4IN5 - chains L and H of the 3 polymer chains in the assembly; structure by X-ray diffraction, 2.20 A resolution.

[Chain L]
Protein: Reaction center protein L chain
From: Rhodobacter sphaeroides
Notes: engineered mutation(s): L214G
UniProt: P0C0Y8 (RCEL_RHOSH); residues 0-281 here correspond to UniProt positions 1-282 (UniProt number = residue number + 1)
Chain sequence (282 residues; each row starts with the number of its first residue; numbering starts at 0):
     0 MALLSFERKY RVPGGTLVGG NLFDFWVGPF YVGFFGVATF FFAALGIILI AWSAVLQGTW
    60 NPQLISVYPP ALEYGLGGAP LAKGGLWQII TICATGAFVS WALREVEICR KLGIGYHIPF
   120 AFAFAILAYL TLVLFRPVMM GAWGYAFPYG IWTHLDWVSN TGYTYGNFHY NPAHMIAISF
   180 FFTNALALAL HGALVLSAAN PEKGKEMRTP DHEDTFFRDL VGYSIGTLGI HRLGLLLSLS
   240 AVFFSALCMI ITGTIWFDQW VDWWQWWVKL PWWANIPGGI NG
Not modelled in the structure: 0
Ion coordination: Fe ion: His190, His230 (shared with 3 residues of chain M)
Residues lining bound ligands:
  - bacteriochlorophyll a (BCL), molecule 1: Ile46, Ile49, Tyr128, Leu131, Phe146, Ile150, Trp151, His153, Leu154, Trp156, Val157
  - bacteriochlorophyll a (BCL), molecule 2: Phe97, Phe121, Ala124, Ile125, Ala127, Tyr128, Leu131, Trp156, Val157, Ser158, Thr160, Gly161, Tyr162, Asn166, Phe167, His168, His173, Ala176, Ile177, Phe180, Phe181, Val241, Ser244, Ala245, Cys247, Met248
  - bacteriochlorophyll a (BCL), molecule 3: Val157, Tyr162, His168, Phe181
  - bacteriochlorophyll a (BCL), molecule 4: His168, His173, Met174, Ile177, Ser178, Phe181, Thr182, Leu185
  - bacteriopheophytin a (BPH), molecule 1: Thr38, Phe41, Ala42, Gly45, Ile49, Ile89, Cys92, Ala93, Ala96, Phe97, Trp100, Glu104, Ile117, Ala120, Phe121, Phe123, Ala124, Tyr128, Phe146, Tyr148, Gly149, Ile150, His153, Phe180, Ser237, Leu238, Val241
  - bacteriopheophytin a (BPH), molecule 2: Phe181, Ala184, Leu185, Ala188, Leu189, Phe216, Leu219, Val220
  - heptane-1,2,3-triol (HTO): Gln87, Ile91, Leu133, Trp142
  - 1,2-diacyl-sn-glycero-3-phosphocholine (PC1): Val220, Gly221, Tyr222
  - ubiquinone-10 (U10), molecule 1: Val26, Phe29, Tyr30, Val31, Gly35, Thr38, Phe39, Trp100, Arg103
  - ubiquinone-10 (U10), molecule 2: Thr182, Leu185, Ala186, Leu189, His190, Leu193, Val194, Glu212, Asp213, Phe216, Tyr222, Ser223, Ile224, Gly225, Thr226, Ile229, Leu232

[Chain H]
Protein: Reaction center protein H chain
From: Rhodobacter sphaeroides
UniProt: P0C0Y7 (RCEH_RHOSH); residues 1-260 here = UniProt positions 1-260
Chain sequence (266 residues; row label = number of the first residue in the row; numbers below 1 keep their minus sign (His-5 is residue -5)):
    -5 HHHHHHMVGV TAFGNFDLAS LAIYSFWIFL AGLIYYLQTE NMREGYPLEN EDGTPAANQG
    55 PFPLPKPKTF ILPHGRGTLT VPGPESEDRP IALARTAVSE GFPHAPTGDP MKDGVGPASW
   115 VARRDLPELD GHGHNKIKPM KAAAGFHVSA GKNPIGLPVR GCDLEIAGKV VDIWVDIPEQ
   175 MARFLEVELK DGSTRLLPMQ MVKVQSNRVH VNALSSDLFA GIPTIKSPTE VTLLEEDKIC
   235 GYVAGGLMYA APKRKSVVAA MLAEYA
Not modelled in the structure: -5 to 10, 251-260
Construct notes: expression tag (-5 to 0)
Ion coordination: K+: Met134, Ala137, Phe140
Residues lining bound ligands: heptane-1,2,3-triol (HTO): Gln199, Ser200, Asn201, Arg202

[Chain L / chain H interface]
Contacting residue pairs (71):
  Ala1(L) with Leu42(H), hydrophobic; Glu43(H); Ala50(H), hydrophobic
  Leu2(L) with Leu42(H); Glu43(H), hydrogen bond (backbone-backbone)
  Leu3(L) with Gly39(H); Tyr40(H), hydrophobic; Leu42(H), hydrophobic
  Ser4(L) with Gly39(H), hydrogen bond (backbone-backbone); Glu43(H); Glu79(H), hydrogen bond; Glu81(H)
  Phe5(L) with Gly39(H); Glu81(H)
  Arg7(L) with Glu45(H); Leu87(H); Ala88(H); Arg89(H); His98(H)
  Lys8(L) with Glu81(H), salt bridge; Arg83(H); Leu87(H); Val109(H); Gly110(H), hydrogen bond (backbone-backbone); Ser113(H); Trp114(H)
  Tyr9(L) with Gly110(H); Ser113(H)
  Arg10(L) with Pro97(H); His98(H), hydrogen bond (backbone-backbone)
  Val11(L) with Leu87(H), hydrophobic; Pro97(H); His98(H); Gly110(H); Pro111(H); Tyr243(H)
  Pro12(L) with Pro97(H); His98(H); Met242(H)
  Gly13(L) with Met242(H)
  Gly14(L) with Met242(H)
  Asp23(L) with Pro97(H)
  Phe24(L) with Gly95(H)
  Trp25(L) with Gly95(H), hydrogen bond (backbone-backbone); Pro97(H)
  Arg109(L) with Met242(H)
  Lys110(L) with Pro111(H); Met242(H)
  Leu111(L) with Pro111(H)
  Gly112(L) with Pro111(H); Ala238(H)
  Ala198(L) with Phe64(H)
  Asn199(L) with Lys62(H), hydrogen bond
  Gly203(L) with Ile65(H)
  Lys204(L) with Ile65(H)
  Glu205(L) with Ile65(H); Leu66(H); Pro67(H); His68(H)
  Met206(L) with Phe64(H), hydrophobic; Ile65(H), hydrogen bond (backbone-backbone); Leu66(H), hydrophobic; Pro67(H)
  Thr208(L) with Gly125(H)
  Pro209(L) with Lys130(H); Glu173(H)
  Asp210(L) with Asp124(H); Gly125(H), hydrogen bond (side chain-backbone); Pro172(H)
  Thr226(L) with Glu173(H), hydrogen bond
  Leu227(L) with Met175(H), hydrophobic
Also at the interface, not in a pair above, chain L (32 interface residues in all): Asp213
Also at the interface, not in a pair above, chain H (41 interface residues in all): Asn52, Ile85, Phe96, Ala99, Pro100, Val115

[Overview]
32 residues of chain L and 41 residues of chain H are in contact; the contacts include 10 hydrogen bonds and 1
salt bridge. Polar pairs include Lys8(L)-Glu81(H), Ser4(L)-Glu79(H) and Asn199(L)-Lys62(H).
Here chain L is Reaction center protein L chain and chain H is Reaction center protein H chain, both from
Rhodobacter sphaeroides. Entry 4IN5 ((M)L214G mutant of the Rhodobacter sphaeroides Reaction Center) was
determined by X-ray diffraction together with 4IN7 and 4IN6 from the same study.
